PDB entry 7CH0 | electron microscopy, 3.70 A resolution | chains D and I of the 12 polymer chains in the assembly

Chain D:
Molecule: Lipid asymmetry maintenance ABC transporter permease subunit MlaE
Source organism: Escherichia coli K-12
UniProtKB: A0A4S5B3V0 (A0A4S5B3V0_ECOLI); residues 1-260 here = UniProt positions 1-260
Chain sequence (260 residues; each row starts with the number of its first residue):
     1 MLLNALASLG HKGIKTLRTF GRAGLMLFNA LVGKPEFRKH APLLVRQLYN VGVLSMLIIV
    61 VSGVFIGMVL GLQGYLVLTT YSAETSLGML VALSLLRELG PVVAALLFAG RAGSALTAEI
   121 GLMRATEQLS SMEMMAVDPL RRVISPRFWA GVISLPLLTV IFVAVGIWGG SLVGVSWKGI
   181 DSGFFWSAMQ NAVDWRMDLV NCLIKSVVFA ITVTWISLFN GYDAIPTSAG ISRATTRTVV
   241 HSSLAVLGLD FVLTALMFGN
Disordered / not traced: 1-2, 260
What the authors report for this chain:
  - mutagenesis - I14N, R97E, L99N, R237E/H241E: decreased growth in response to SDS/EDTA

Chain I:
Molecule: Outer membrane lipid asymmetry maintenance protein MlaD
Source organism: Escherichia coli K-12
UniProtKB: A0A6D2XU65 (A0A6D2XU65_ECOLI); residue numbers follow UniProt; this construct covers 1-183
Chain sequence (183 residues; numbered 1 to 183; the number before each row is that of its first residue):
     1 MQTKKNEIWV GIFLLAALLA ALFVCLKAAN VTSIRTEPTY TLYATFDNIG GLKARSPVSI
    61 GGVVVGRVAD ITLDPKTYLP RVTLEIEQRY NHIPDTSSLS IRTSGLLGEQ YLALNVGFED
   121 PELGTAILKD GDTIQDTKSA MVLEDLIGQF LYGSKGDDNK NSGDAPAAAP GNNETTEPVG
   181 TTK
Disordered / not traced: 1-3, 31-35, 153-183

Chain D / chain I interface:
Pairs across the interface - 12 pairs, chain D then chain I:
  Thr85(D) - Glu109(I)  hydrogen bond
  Asp181(D) - Arg67(I)  salt bridge
  Gly183(D) - Arg55(I)
  Gly183(D) - Arg67(I)
  Phe184(D) - Ser56(I)
  Phe184(D) - Pro57(I)
  Phe184(D) - Ser104(I)
  Phe184(D) - Glu109(I)
  Ser187(D) - Lys53(I)
  Ser187(D) - Ala54(I)
  Gln190(D) - Arg55(I)
  Asn191(D) - Lys53(I)
Other interface residues (no listed pair), chain D (8 interface residues in all): Ser182
Other interface residues (no listed pair), chain I (10 interface residues in all): Gln110, Tyr111

In short:
Chain D and chain I form an interface of 8 and 10 residues respectively, with 1 hydrogen bond and 1 salt
bridge. Polar pairs include Asp181(D)-Arg67(I) and Thr85(D)-Glu109(I). The paper reports that I14N, R97E and
L99N of chain D, among others, reduce growth in response to SDS/EDTA.
Here chain D is Lipid asymmetry maintenance ABC transporter permease subunit MlaE and chain I is Outer
membrane lipid asymmetry maintenance protein MlaD, both from Escherichia coli K-12. Entry 7CH0 (The overall
structure of the MlaFEDB complex in ATP-bound EQclose conformation (Mutation of E170Q on MlaF)) was determined
by electron microscopy, deposited together with 7CGE and 7CGN.
